Entry 1W4P (X-ray diffraction, 1.69 A resolution); this record covers chain A.

== Chain A ==
Protein: Pancreatic ribonuclease A
Source organism: Bos taurus
Notes: EC 3.1.27.5
UniProtKB: P61823 (RNP_BOVIN); residues 1-124 here correspond to UniProt positions 27-150 (UniProt number = residue number + 26)
Amino-acid sequence (124 residues; numbered 1 to 124; the number before each row is that of its first residue):
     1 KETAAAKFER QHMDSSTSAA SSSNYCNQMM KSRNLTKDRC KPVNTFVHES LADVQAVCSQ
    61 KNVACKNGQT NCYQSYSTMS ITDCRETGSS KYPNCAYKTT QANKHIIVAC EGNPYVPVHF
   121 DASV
Disulfide bonds: Cys26-Cys84, Cys40-Cys95, Cys58-Cys110, Cys65-Cys72
Ligand contacts: 2'-deoxyuridine 3'-monophosphate (UM3): Lys7, Gln11, His12, Lys41, Val43, Asn44, Thr45, Asp83, His119, Phe120, Asp121, Ala122
UniProt features mapped onto this chain:
  - active site: His12 (Proton acceptor), His119 (Proton donor)
  - binding site (substrate): Lys7, Arg10, Lys41 to Thr45, Lys66, Arg85
  - glycosylation: Lys1 (N-linked (Glc) (glycation) lysine), Lys7 (N-linked (Glc) (glycation) lysine), Asn34 (N-linked (GlcNAc...) asparagine), Lys37 (N-linked (Glc) (glycation) lysine), Lys41 (N-linked (Glc) (glycation) lysine)
From the paper describing this entry:
  - binding site for 2'-deoxyuridine 3'-monophosphate: Gln11, His12, Lys41, Thr45, His119, Phe120
  - mutagenesis - T45G: decreased binding to 2'-deoxyuridine 3'-monophosphate

== Overview ==
Chain A binds 2'-deoxyuridine 3'-monophosphate. UniProt lists active-site residues His12 and His119 and 9
substrate-binding residues. From the paper: a binding site for 2'-deoxyuridine 3'-monophosphate at Gln11,
His12 and Lys41 among others; T45G reduces binding to 2'-deoxyuridine 3'-monophosphate.
Chain A is Pancreatic ribonuclease A (Bos taurus); the structure, Binding of Nonnatural 3'-Nucleotides to
Ribonuclease A, was determined by X-ray diffraction (same publication as 1W4O and 1W4Q).
